Entry 8YBX (electron microscopy, 3.68 A resolution); this record covers chains A and L of the 10 polymer chains in the assembly.

== Chain A ==
Protein: Caspase-8 subunit p10
Organism: Homo sapiens
UniProtKB: Q14790 (CASP8_HUMAN); residue numbers follow UniProt; this construct covers 1-479
Sequence (479 residues; row label = number of the first residue in the row):
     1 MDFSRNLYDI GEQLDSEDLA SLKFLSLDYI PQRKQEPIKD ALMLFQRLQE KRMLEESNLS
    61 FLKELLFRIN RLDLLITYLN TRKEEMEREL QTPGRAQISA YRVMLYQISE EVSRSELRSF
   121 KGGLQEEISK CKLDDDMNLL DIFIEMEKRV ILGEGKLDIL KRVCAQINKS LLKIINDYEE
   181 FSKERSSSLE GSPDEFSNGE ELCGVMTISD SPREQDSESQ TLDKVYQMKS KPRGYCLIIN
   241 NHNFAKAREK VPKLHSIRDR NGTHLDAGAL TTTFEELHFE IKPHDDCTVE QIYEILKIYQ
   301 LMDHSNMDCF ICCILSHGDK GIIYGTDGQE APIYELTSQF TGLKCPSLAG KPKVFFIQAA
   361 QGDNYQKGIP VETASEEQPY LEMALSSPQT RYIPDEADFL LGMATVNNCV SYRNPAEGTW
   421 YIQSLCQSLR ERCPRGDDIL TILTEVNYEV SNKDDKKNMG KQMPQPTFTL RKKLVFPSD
Disordered / not traced: 1, 183-479
Sequence notes: engineered mutation Gly-122 (Phe in Q14790), Gly-123 (Leu in Q14790), Ala-360 (Cys in Q14790), Ala-374 (Asp in Q14790), Ala-384 (Asp in Q14790)
UniProt features mapped onto this chain:
  - active site: His-317
  - site: Asp-216, Ser-217 (Cleavage)
  - modified residue: Ser-188 (Phosphoserine), Ser-211 (Phosphoserine), Lys-224 (N6-acetyllysine), Tyr-334 (Phosphotyrosine), Tyr-380 (Phosphotyrosine), Ser-387 (Phosphoserine), Arg-413 (Microbial infection: ADP-riboxanated arginine)

== Chain L ==
Protein: FAS-associated death domain protein
Organism: Homo sapiens
UniProtKB: Q13158 (FADD_HUMAN); residues 1-208 here = UniProt positions 1-208
Sequence (216 residues; each row starts with the number of its first residue):
     1 MDPFLVLLHS VSSSLSSSEL TELKFLCLGR VGKRKLERVQ SGLDLFSMLL EQNDLEPGHT
    61 ELLRELLASL RRHDLLRRVD DFEAGAAAGA APGEEDLCAA FNVICDNVGK DWRRLARQLK
   121 VSDTKIDSIE DRYPRNLTER VRESLRIWKN TEKENATVAH LVGALRSCQM NLVADLVQEV
   181 QQARDLQNRS GAMSPMSWNS DASTSEASLE HHHHHH
Disordered / not traced: 85-216
Sequence notes: expression tag (209-216)
UniProt features mapped onto this chain:
  - modified residue: Ser-194 (Phosphoserine)
  - glycosylation: Arg-117 (Microbial infection: N-beta-linked (GlcNAc) arginine)
Reported in the primary citation:
  - mutagenesis - F25R, K33E, E51R: abolished signaling in response to TNF/CHX
  - mutagenesis - R34A, E37K: decreased signaling in response to TNF/CHX
  - mutagenesis - E22A, Q40A, D74A: unchanged signaling in response to TNF/CHX
  - mutagenesis - F25R, F25Y, K33E, E37A, E51R, D74A: abolished signaling in response to HeLa cell lysate-based system

== Chain A / chain L interface ==
Pairs across the interface - 12 pairs, chain A then chain L:
  Arg-118(A) with Gln-40(L), hydrogen bond
  Ser-119(A) with His-9(L), hydrogen bond
  Gly-122(A) with Leu-43(L)
  Gly-123(A) with Leu-5(L)
  Glu-126(A) with Met-1(L); Asp-2(L); Leu-5(L)
  Lys-130(A) with Glu-51(L), salt bridge
  Arg-162(A) with Asp-2(L), salt bridge; Val-6(L)
  Gln-166(A) with Val-6(L); His-9(L)
Also at the interface, not in a pair above, chain A (10 interface residues in all): Gln-125, Ile-167
Also at the interface, not in a pair above, chain L (9 interface residues in all): Ser-10

== In short ==
10 residues of chain A and 9 residues of chain L are in contact, with 2 hydrogen bonds and 2 salt bridges.
Polar contacts include Lys-130(A)/Glu-51(L), Arg-162(A)/Asp-2(L) and Arg-118(A)/Gln-40(L). From the paper:
F25R, F25Y and K33E of chain L, among others, abolish signaling in response to HeLa cell lysate-based system;
F25R, K33E and E51R of chain L abolish signaling in response to TNF/CHX; 10 substitutions were tested in all.
Here chain A is Caspase-8 subunit p10 and chain L is FAS-associated death domain protein, both from Homo
sapiens. Entry 8YBX (Structure of the FADD/Caspase-8/cFLIP death effector domain assembly) was determined by
electron microscopy (same publication as 8YD7 and 8YD8).
